PDB entry 6IW5 | X-ray diffraction, 2.50 A resolution | chain A

Chain A:
Protein: Envelope protein
From: Yellow fever virus
UniProtKB: Q89292 (Q89292_9FLAV); residues 1-393 here = UniProt positions 1-393
Sequence (393 residues; each row starts with the number of its first residue):
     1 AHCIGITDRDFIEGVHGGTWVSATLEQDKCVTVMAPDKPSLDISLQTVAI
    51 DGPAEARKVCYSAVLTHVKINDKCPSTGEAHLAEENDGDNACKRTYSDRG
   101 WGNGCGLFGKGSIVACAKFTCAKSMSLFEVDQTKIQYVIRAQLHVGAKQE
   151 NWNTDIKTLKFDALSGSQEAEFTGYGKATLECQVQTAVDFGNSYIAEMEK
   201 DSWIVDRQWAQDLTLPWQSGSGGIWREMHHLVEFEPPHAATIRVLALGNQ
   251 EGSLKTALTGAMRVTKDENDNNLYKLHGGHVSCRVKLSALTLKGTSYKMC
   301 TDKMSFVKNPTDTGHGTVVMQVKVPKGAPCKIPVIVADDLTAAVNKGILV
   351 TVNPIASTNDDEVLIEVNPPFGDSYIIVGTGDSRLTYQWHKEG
Disulfide bonds: C3-C30, C60-C121, C74-C105, C92-C116, C182-C283, C300-C330

Summary:
Chain A is Envelope protein (Yellow fever virus); the structure, Crystal structure of YFV-China sE in
prefusion state, was determined by X-ray diffraction (same publication as 6IW0, 6IW1 and 6IW4).
